Entry 1E62 (X-ray diffraction, 2.30 A resolution); this record covers chain A.

[Chain A]
Protein: Ferredoxin-nadp+ reductase
From: Nostoc SP. pcc 7119
Notes: EC 1.18.1.2
UniProt: P21890 (FENR_ANASO); residues 1-303 here correspond to UniProt positions 138-440 (UniProt number = residue number + 137)
Sequence (304 residues; numbered -1 to 303; 1 number in that range is skipped by the numbering (no residue carries it; nothing is unmodelled there); the number before each row is that of its first residue; numbers below 1 keep their minus sign (Met-1 is residue -1)):
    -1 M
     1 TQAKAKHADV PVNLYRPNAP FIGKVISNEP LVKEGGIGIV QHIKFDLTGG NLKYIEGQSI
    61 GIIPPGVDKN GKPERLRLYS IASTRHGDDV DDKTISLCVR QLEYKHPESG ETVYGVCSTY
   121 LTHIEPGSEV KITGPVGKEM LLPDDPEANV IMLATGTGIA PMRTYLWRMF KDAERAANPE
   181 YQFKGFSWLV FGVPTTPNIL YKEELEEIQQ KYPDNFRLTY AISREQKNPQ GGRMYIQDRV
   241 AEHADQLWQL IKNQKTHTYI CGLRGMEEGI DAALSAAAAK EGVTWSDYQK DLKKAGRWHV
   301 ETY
Unresolved in the structure: -1, 1-8
Differences from the reference sequence: engineered mutation Arg75 (Lys212 in P21890)
Small-molecule neighbours: FAD (flavin-adenine dinucleotide): Ser59, Arg77, Leu78, Tyr79, Ser80, Cys98, Val99, Arg100, Leu102, Tyr104, Lys105, Glu108, Gly115, Val116, Cys117, Ser118, Thr157, Ala160, Glu301, Tyr303
UniProt features mapped onto this chain:
  - binding site (FAD): Arg77 to Ser80, Cys98 to Arg100, Tyr104, Val116 to Ser118, Thr157
  - binding site (NADP(+)): Ser80, Arg100, Thr157, Val193, Pro194, Ser223, Arg224, Arg233 to Gln237, Gly262, Leu263, Glu301

[Summary]
Bound to chain A: flavin-adenine dinucleotide. Curated annotation (UniProt) lists 12 FAD-binding residues and
15 NADP+-binding residues.
Chain A is Ferredoxin-nadp+ reductase (Nostoc SP. pcc 7119); the structure, Ferredoxin:NADP+ reductase mutant
with Lys 75 replaced by Arg (K75R), was determined by X-ray diffraction (same publication as 1GO2, 1E63, 1E64
and 1QGY).
